Entry 6HW0 (X-ray diffraction, 2.80 A resolution); this record covers chains O and P of the 28 polymer chains in the assembly.

# Chain O
Protein: Proteasome subunit alpha type-2
From: Saccharomyces cerevisiae (strain ATCC 204508 / S288c)
Notes: EC 3.4.25.1
Reference sequence: P23639 (PSA2_YEAST); residue numbers follow UniProt; this construct covers 1-250
Amino-acid sequence (250 residues; each row starts with the number of its first residue):
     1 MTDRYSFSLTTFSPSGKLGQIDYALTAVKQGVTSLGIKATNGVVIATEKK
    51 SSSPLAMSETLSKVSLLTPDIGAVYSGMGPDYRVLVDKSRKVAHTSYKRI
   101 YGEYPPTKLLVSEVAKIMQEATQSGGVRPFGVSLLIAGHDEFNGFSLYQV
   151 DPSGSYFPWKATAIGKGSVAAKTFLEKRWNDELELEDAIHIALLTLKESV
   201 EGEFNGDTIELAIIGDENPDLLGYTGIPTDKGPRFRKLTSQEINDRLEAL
UniProt features mapped onto this chain:
  - cross-link: Lys108 (Glycyl lysine isopeptide (Lys-Gly) (interchain with G-Cter in ubiquitin))

# Chain P
Protein: Proteasome subunit alpha type-3
From: Saccharomyces cerevisiae (strain ATCC 204508 / S288c)
Notes: EC 3.4.25.1
Reference sequence: P23638 (PSA3_YEAST); residues 0-257 here correspond to UniProt positions 1-258 (UniProt number = residue number + 1)
Amino-acid sequence (258 residues; numbered 0 to 257; the number before each row is that of its first residue; numbering starts at 0):
     0 MGSRRYDSRTTIFSPEGRLYQVEYALESISHAGTAIGIMASDGIVLAAER
    50 KVTSTLLEQDTSTEKLYKLNDKIAVAVAGLTADAEILINTARIHAQNYLK
   100 TYNEDIPVEILVRRLSDIKQGYTQHGGLRPFGVSFIYAGYDDRYGYQLYT
   150 SNPSGNYTGWKAISVGANTSAAQTLLQMDYKDDMKVDDAIELALKTLSKT
   200 TDSSALTYDRLEFATIRKGANDGEVYQKIFKPQEIKDILVKTGITKKDED
   250 EEADEDMK
Not modelled in the structure: 0, 245-257
UniProt features mapped onto this chain:
  - cross-link (Glycyl lysine isopeptide (Lys-Gly)): Lys99 (interchain with G-Cter in ubiquitin), Lys198 (interchain with G-Cter in ubiquitin), Lys230 (interchain with G-Cter in ubiquitin)

# Interface between chain O and chain P
Contacting residue pairs - 62 pairs, chain O then chain P:
  Arg4(O) - Ser2(P)  hydrogen bond (backbone-side chain)
  Tyr5(O) - Ser2(P)
  Tyr5(O) - Tyr5(P)
  Ser6(O) - Gly125(P)
  Ser6(O) - Leu127(P)
  Phe7(O) - Ser2(P)
  Phe7(O) - Tyr5(P)
  Phe7(O) - Asp6(P)
  Phe7(O) - Gly126(P)
  Ser8(O) - Gly126(P)  hydrogen bond (backbone-backbone)
  Ser8(O) - Leu127(P)
  Ser8(O) - Arg128(P)  hydrogen bond (side chain-backbone)
  Thr10(O) - Arg128(P)
  Thr11(O) - Ser7(P)
  Thr11(O) - Thr9(P)
  Thr11(O) - Gln20(P)
  Phe12(O) - Gln20(P)  hydrogen bond (backbone-side chain)
  Phe12(O) - Tyr23(P)
  Phe12(O) - Ala24(P)  hydrophobic
  Phe12(O) - Ser27(P)
  Phe12(O) - Arg128(P)
  Phe12(O) - Pro129(P)
  Phe12(O) - Gly131(P)
  Ser13(O) - Tyr23(P)
  Pro14(O) - Tyr23(P)  hydrophobic
  Pro14(O) - Glu26(P)
  Ser15(O) - Glu26(P)
  Gly16(O) - Tyr23(P)
  Gly16(O) - Ser27(P)  hydrogen bond (backbone-side chain)
  Leu18(O) - Arg128(P)
  Lys38(O) - Glu57(P)  salt bridge
  Ser112(O) - Glu84(P)
  Lys116(O) - Ile85(P)
  Gln119(O) - Ala81(P)
  Gln119(O) - Asp82(P)  hydrogen bond
  Gln119(O) - Ile85(P)
  Gln119(O) - Arg128(P)
  Thr122(O) - Arg128(P)  hydrogen bond (backbone-side chain)
  Gln123(O) - Tyr121(P)
  Gln123(O) - Leu127(P)
  Gln123(O) - Arg128(P)  hydrogen bond (side chain-backbone)
  Gln123(O) - Pro129(P)
  Gln123(O) - Phe130(P)
  Gly125(O) - Leu127(P)
  Ser153(O) - Ala81(P)
  Gly154(O) - Ala81(P)
  Tyr156(O) - Glu84(P)  hydrogen bond
  Phe157(O) - Leu56(P)  hydrophobic
  Pro158(O) - Leu56(P)
  Pro158(O) - Glu57(P)  hydrogen bond (backbone-backbone)
  Pro158(O) - Thr60(P)
  Pro158(O) - Ser61(P)
  Trp159(O) - Ser53(P)
  Trp159(O) - Leu55(P)
  Trp159(O) - Leu56(P)
  Lys160(O) - Thr54(P)
  Lys160(O) - Leu55(P)  hydrogen bond (backbone-backbone)
  Lys160(O) - Leu56(P)
  Lys160(O) - Glu57(P)
  Ala161(O) - Leu55(P)
  Leu175(O) - Leu55(P)  hydrophobic
  Glu176(O) - Thr54(P)
Interface residues without a listed pair, chain O (34 interface residues in all): Ser124, Tyr148, Ser155, Trp179
Interface residues without a listed pair, chain P (32 interface residues in all): His30, Leu79, Thr80

# In short
34 residues of chain O and 32 residues of chain P are in contact; the contacts include 11 hydrogen bonds and 1
salt bridge. Polar pairs include Lys38(O)-Glu57(P), Arg4(O)-Ser2(P) and Ser8(O)-Arg128(P).
Here chain O is Proteasome subunit alpha type-2 and chain P is Proteasome subunit alpha type-3, both from
Saccharomyces cerevisiae (strain ATCC 204508 / S288c). Entry 6HW0 (Yeast 20S proteasome in complex with 7) was
determined by X-ray diffraction (same publication as 6HTB, 6HTC, 6HTD, 6HTP, 6HTR, 6HUB and 30 further
entries).
